4COP - chains A and B; structure by X-ray diffraction, 1.85 A resolution.

# Chain A (and B)
Name: Capsid protein P24
From: Human immunodeficiency virus 1
Notes: fragment: c-terminal domain, residues 278-363; chain B of this document is another copy of the same molecule, construct and numbering; everything in this record applies to it too
Reference sequence: P12497 (POL_HV1N5); residues 146-231 here correspond to UniProt positions 278-363 (UniProt number = residue number + 132)
Sequence (86 residues; row label = number of the first residue in the row):
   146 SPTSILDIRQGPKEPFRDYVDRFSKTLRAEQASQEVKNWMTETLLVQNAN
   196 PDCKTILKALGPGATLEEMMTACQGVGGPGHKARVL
Unresolved in the structure: 146 (chain B: 146-148, 206-208, 220-231)
Construct notes: engineered mutation S169 (Tyr301 in P12497)
Swiss-Prot annotation at these positions:
  - site: L231 (Cleavage)

# Interface between chain A and chain B
Residue-residue contacts (18; chain A residue first):
  S149(A) with E180(B), hydrogen bond
  L151(A) with E180(B); W184(B), hydrophobic
  E175(A) with S178(B); V181(B)
  Q176(A) with Q176(B); A177(B)
  A177(A) with Q176(B)
  S178(A) with E175(B)
  E180(A) with S149(B), hydrogen bond; L151(B)
  V181(A) with E175(B); M185(B), hydrophobic
  W184(A) with L151(B), hydrophobic; W184(B), hydrophobic; L189(B), hydrophobic
  M185(A) with V181(B), hydrophobic
  L189(A) with W184(B), hydrophobic
Also at the interface, not in a pair above, chain A (12 interface residues in all): D152
Also at the interface, not in a pair above, chain B (13 interface residues in all): D152, T188

# In short
12 residues of chain A face 13 of chain B across their interface; the contacts include 2 hydrogen bonds. The
hydrogen-bonded pair is S149(A)-E180(B).
Both chains are Capsid protein P24 (Human immunodeficiency virus 1). Entry 4COP (HIV-1 capsid C-terminal
domain mutant (Y169S)) was determined by X-ray diffraction together with 4COC and 4D1K from the same study.
